Entry 6FUW (electron microscopy, 3.07 A resolution); this record covers chains B and D of the 4 polymer chains in the assembly.

[Chain B]
Protein: pre-mRNA 3' end processing protein WDR33
Source organism: Homo sapiens
UniProtKB: Q9C0J8 (WDR33_HUMAN); residue numbers follow UniProt; this construct covers 1-410
Sequence (413 residues; each row starts with the number of its first residue; numbers below 1 keep their minus sign (Ser-2 is residue -2)):
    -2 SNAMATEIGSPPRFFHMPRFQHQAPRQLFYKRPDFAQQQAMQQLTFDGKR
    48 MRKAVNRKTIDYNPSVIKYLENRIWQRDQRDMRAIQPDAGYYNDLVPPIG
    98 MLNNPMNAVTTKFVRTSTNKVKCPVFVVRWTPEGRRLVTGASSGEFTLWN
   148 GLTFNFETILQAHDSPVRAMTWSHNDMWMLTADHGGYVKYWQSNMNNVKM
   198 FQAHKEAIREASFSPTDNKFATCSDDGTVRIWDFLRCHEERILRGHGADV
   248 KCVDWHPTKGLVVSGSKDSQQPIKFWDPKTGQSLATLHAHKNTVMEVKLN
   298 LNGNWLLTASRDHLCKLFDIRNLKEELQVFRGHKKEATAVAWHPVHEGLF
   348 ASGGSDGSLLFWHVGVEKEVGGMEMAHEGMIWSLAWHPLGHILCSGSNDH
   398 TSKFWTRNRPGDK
Disordered / not traced: -2 to 40
Differences from the reference sequence: expression tag (-2 to 0)
Swiss-Prot annotation at these positions:
  - modified residue: Ala2 (N-acetylalanine), Ser7 (Phosphoserine), Lys46 (N6-acetyllysine)
From the paper describing this entry:
  - binding site for the 10-nt RNA strand (chain D): Phe43, Lys46, Arg47, Arg49, Arg54, Phe153

[Chain D]
Molecule: 10-nt RNA strand
Sequence (10 nucleotides; numbered -1 to 8; the number before each row is that of its first residue; numbers below 1 keep their minus sign (A-1 is residue -1)):
    -1 ACAAUAAAGG
Disordered / not traced: -1 to 0

[Interface between chain B and chain D]
Residue-residue contacts (25; chain B residue first):
  Phe43(B) - U3(D)  hydrogen bond to the base
  Phe43(B) - A6(D)  base contact
  Phe43(B) - G8(D)  sugar contact
  Asp44(B) - U3(D)  sugar contact
  Gly45(B) - A4(D)  hydrogen bond to the sugar
  Gly45(B) - A5(D)  hydrogen bond to the sugar
  Gly45(B) - A6(D)  hydrogen bond to the phosphate
  Lys46(B) - A5(D)  hydrogen bond to the sugar
  Lys46(B) - A6(D)  phosphate contact
  Arg47(B) - A5(D)  hydrogen bond to the sugar
  Arg47(B) - A6(D)  salt bridge to the phosphate
  Arg47(B) - G8(D)  phosphate contact
  Met48(B) - A5(D)  base contact
  Arg49(B) - A5(D)  hydrogen bond to the sugar
  Arg49(B) - G7(D)  salt bridge to the phosphate
  Arg49(B) - G8(D)  phosphate contact
  Val52(B) - G7(D)  base contact
  Arg54(B) - G7(D)  salt bridge to the phosphate
  Thr115(B) - A6(D)  base contact
  Asn116(B) - A6(D)  base contact
  Lys117(B) - A6(D)  hydrogen bond to the base
  Phe153(B) - U3(D)  base contact
  Phe153(B) - A6(D)  stacking on the base
  Glu154(B) - U3(D)  sugar contact
  Ile156(B) - U3(D)  base contact
Also at the interface, not in a pair above, chain B (18 interface residues in all): Trp146, Asn152, Thr155

[In short]
18 residues of chain B face 6 of chain D across their interface, with 8 hydrogen bonds, 3 salt bridges and 1
aromatic stacking contact. Polar pairs include Phe43(B)-U3(D), Lys117(B)-A6(D) and Gly45(B)-A4(D). From the
paper: a binding site for the 10-nt RNA strand (chain D) at Phe43(B), Lys46(B) and Arg47(B) among others.
Chain B is pre-mRNA 3' end processing protein WDR33 (Homo sapiens) and chain D is a 10-nt RNA strand; the
structure, Cryo-EM structure of the human CPSF160-WDR33-CPSF30 complex bound to the PAS AAUAAA motif at 3.1
Angstrom ..., was determined by electron microscopy.
